2ICW - chains A and C of the 6 polymer chains in the assembly; structure by X-ray diffraction, 2.41 A resolution.

== Chain A ==
Protein: HLA class II histocompatibility antigen, DR alpha chain
From: Homo sapiens
UniProt: P01903 (2DRA_HUMAN); residues 3-181 here correspond to UniProt positions 28-206 (UniProt number = residue number + 25)
Sequence (179 residues; row label = number of the first residue in the row):
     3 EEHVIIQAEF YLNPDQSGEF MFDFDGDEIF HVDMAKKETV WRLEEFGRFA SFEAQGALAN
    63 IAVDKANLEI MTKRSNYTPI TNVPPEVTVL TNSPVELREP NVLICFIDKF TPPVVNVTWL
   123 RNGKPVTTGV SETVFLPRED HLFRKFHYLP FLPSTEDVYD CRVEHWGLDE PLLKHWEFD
Disulfide bonds: Cys107-Cys163
Modified positions: Mse23 (selenomethionine; parent Met); Mse36 (selenomethionine; parent Met); Mse73 (selenomethionine; parent Met)
Differences from the reference sequence: modified residue (23, 36, 73)
Curated features (UniProtKB/Swiss-Prot):
  - region: Glu179 to Asp181 (Connecting peptide)
  - site: Gln9 (Self- and pathogen-derived peptide antigen), Gly49 (Self-peptide antigen), Phe51 (Self- and pathogen-derived peptide antigen), Ala52 (Self-peptide antigen), Ser53 (Self- and pathogen-derived peptide antigen), Glu55 (Pathogen-derived peptide antigen), Asn62 (Self- and pathogen-derived peptide antigen), Asn69 (Pathogen-derived peptide antigen), Arg76 (Self- and pathogen-derived peptide antigen)
  - glycosylation (N-linked (GlcNAc...) asparagine): Asn78, Asn118

== Chain C ==
Protein: haemagglutinin peptide
Sequence (13 residues; numbered 306 to 318; the number before each row is that of its first residue):
   306 PKYVKQNTLK LAT

== How chain A and chain C interact ==
Residue-residue contacts (30):
  Gln9(A) - Lys310(C)
  Gln9(A) - Gln311(C)  hydrogen bond (side chain-backbone)
  Glu11(A) - Thr313(C)  hydrogen bond
  Phe22(A) - Lys310(C)
  Phe24(A) - Val309(C)
  Ile31(A) - Tyr308(C)
  Trp43(A) - Tyr308(C)  hydrophobic
  Phe51(A) - Pro306(C)
  Ala52(A) - Pro306(C)
  Ala52(A) - Tyr308(C)  hydrophobic
  Ser53(A) - Pro306(C)  hydrogen bond (backbone-backbone)
  Ser53(A) - Lys307(C)
  Ser53(A) - Tyr308(C)  hydrogen bond (backbone-backbone)
  Phe54(A) - Tyr308(C)
  Phe54(A) - Lys310(C)
  Gly58(A) - Lys310(C)
  Asn62(A) - Lys310(C)  hydrogen bond
  Asn62(A) - Gln311(C)  hydrogen bond (side chain-backbone)
  Asn62(A) - Asn312(C)
  Asn62(A) - Thr313(C)  hydrogen bond (side chain-backbone)
  Val65(A) - Thr313(C)
  Val65(A) - Leu314(C)
  Val65(A) - Lys315(C)
  Asp66(A) - Thr313(C)  hydrogen bond
  Asn69(A) - Thr313(C)
  Asn69(A) - Leu314(C)  hydrogen bond (side chain-backbone)
  Asn69(A) - Lys315(C)
  Asn69(A) - Leu316(C)  hydrogen bond (side chain-backbone)
  Arg76(A) - Leu316(C)
  Arg76(A) - Ala317(C)  hydrogen bond (side chain-backbone)
Other interface residues (no listed pair), chain A (19 interface residues in all): Phe32, Ile72, Mse73
Other interface residues (no listed pair), chain C (13 interface residues in all): Thr318

== In short ==
The interface between chain A and chain C involves 19 residues on one side and 13 on the other; the contacts
include 11 hydrogen bonds. Among the polar pairs are Gln9(A)-Gln311(C), Glu11(A)-Thr313(C) and
Asn62(A)-Lys310(C).
Chain A is HLA class II histocompatibility antigen, DR alpha chain (Homo sapiens) and chain C is
haemagglutinin peptide; the structure, Crystal structure of a complete ternary complex between TCR,
superantigen, and peptide-MHC class II molecule, was determined by X-ray diffraction.
